Entry 6C5T (X-ray diffraction, 2.75 A resolution); this record covers chain A.

Chain A:
Name: Peroxisome proliferator-activated receptor gamma
Organism: Homo sapiens
Reference sequence: P37231 (PPARG_HUMAN); residues 207-477 here correspond to UniProt positions 235-505 (UniProt number = residue number + 28)
Sequence (276 residues; each row starts with the number of its first residue):
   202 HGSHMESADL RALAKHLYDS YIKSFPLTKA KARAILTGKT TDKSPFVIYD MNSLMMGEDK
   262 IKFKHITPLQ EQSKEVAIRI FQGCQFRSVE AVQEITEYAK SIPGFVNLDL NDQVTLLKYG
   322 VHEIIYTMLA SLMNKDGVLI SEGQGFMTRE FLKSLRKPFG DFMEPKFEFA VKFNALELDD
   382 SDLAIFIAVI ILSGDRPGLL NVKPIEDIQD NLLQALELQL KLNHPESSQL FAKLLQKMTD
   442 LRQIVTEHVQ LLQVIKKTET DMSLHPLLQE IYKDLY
Not modelled in the structure: 268-272, 463
Construct notes: expression tag (202-206)
Modified positions: Cys285 (S-hydroxycysteine; CSO)
Small-molecule neighbours: EKP (2-{4-[(5-{[(1R)-1-(3-cyclopropylphenyl)ethyl]carbamoyl}-2,3-dimethyl-1H-indol-1-yl)methyl]phenyl}-2-methylpropanoic acid): His266, Ile281, Gln283, Gly284, Cys285, Phe287, Arg288, Ala292, Ile326, Met329, Leu330, Leu333, Val339, Leu340, Ile341, Ser342, Met364
Curated features (UniProtKB/Swiss-Prot):
  - motif: Pro467 to Asp475 (9aaTAD)
  - binding site (rosiglitazone): Gln286 to Ser289, His323, His449, Tyr473
  - cross-link: Lys224 (Glycyl lysine isopeptide (Lys-Gly) (interchain with G-Cter in ubiquitin))
From the paper describing this entry:
  - binding site for EKP: Gly284, Phe287, Leu330, Leu333, Ile341, Ser342
  - contacts within the chain: Gln283-Ser464 (hydrogen bond)

In short:
Bound to chain A: compound EKP. Curated annotation (UniProt) lists 7 rosiglitazone-binding residues. From the
paper: a binding site for EKP at Gly284, Phe287 and Leu330 among others; contacts within the chain involving
Gln283 and Ser464.
Chain A is Peroxisome proliferator-activated receptor gamma (Homo sapiens); the structure, PPARg LBD bound to
SR11023, was determined by X-ray diffraction together with 6C5Q from the same study.
